Entry 3CRF (electron microscopy, 17.00 A resolution (very low resolution: no residue pairs are listed; an interface is given only as per-side residue counts)); this record covers chains B and C of the 3 polymer chains in the assembly.

[Chain B]
Name: Outer membrane protein
Organism: Salmonella typhimurium
Notes: fragment: core pilin domain
UniProt: Q8ZRK4 (Q8ZRK4_SALTY); residues 1-144 here correspond to UniProt positions 27-170 (UniProt number = residue number + 26)
Chain sequence (144 residues; numbered 1 to 144; the number before each row is that of its first residue):
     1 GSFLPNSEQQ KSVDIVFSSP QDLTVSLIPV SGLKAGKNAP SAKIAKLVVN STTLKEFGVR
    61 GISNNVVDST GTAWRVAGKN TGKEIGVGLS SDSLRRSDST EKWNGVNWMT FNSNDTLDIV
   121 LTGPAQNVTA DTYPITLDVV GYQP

[Chain C]
Name: Outer membrane protein
Notes: fragment: n-terminal extension
UniProt: Q8ZRK4 (Q8ZRK4_SALTY); residues 1-19 here correspond to UniProt positions 27-45 (UniProt number = residue number + 26)
Chain sequence (19 residues; row label = number of the first residue in the row):
     1 GSFLPNSEQQ KSVDIVFSS

[How chain B and chain C interact]
At this resolution (17 A) residue pairs are not listed: 40 residues of chain B and 18 of chain C lie at the interface.

[Summary]
40 residues of chain B and 18 residues of chain C are in contact.
Here chain B is Outer membrane protein (Salmonella typhimurium) and chain C is Outer membrane protein. Entry
3CRF (Electron Microscopy model of the Saf Pilus- Type B) was determined by electron microscopy together with
3CRE from the same study.
